4FH7 - chains A and B; structure by X-ray diffraction, 1.74 A resolution.

Chain A (and B):
Name: Dehaloperoxidase A
From: Amphitrite ornata
Notes: chain B of this document is another copy of the same molecule, construct and numbering; everything in this record applies to it too
UniProt: Q9NAV8 (Q9NAV8_9ANNE); residues 1-137 here correspond to UniProt positions 2-138 (UniProt number = residue number + 1)
Sequence (137 residues; each row starts with the number of its first residue):
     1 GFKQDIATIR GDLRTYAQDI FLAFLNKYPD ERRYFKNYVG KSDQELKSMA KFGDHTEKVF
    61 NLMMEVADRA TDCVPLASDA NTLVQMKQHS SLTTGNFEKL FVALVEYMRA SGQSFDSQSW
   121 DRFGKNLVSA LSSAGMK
Metal / ion sites: heme Fe near His89 (its only coordinating residue here)
Residues lining bound ligands:
  - heme (HEM): Phe24, Glu31, Tyr34, Phe35, Asp54, His55, Lys58, Val59, Leu62, Met63, Leu83, Met86, Gln88, His89, Leu92, Asn96, Phe97, Leu100, Phe101, Leu127
  - oxygen molecule (OXY): Phe21, Phe35, His55, Val59
  - 2,4,6-tribromophenol (TBP): Ile20, Phe21, Phe24, Phe35, Val59, Phe60, Met63, Leu100
From the paper describing this entry:
  - heme coordination: His89

Chain A / chain B interface:
Contacting residue pairs (11; chain A residue first):
  Thr71(A) with Val74(B); Asn126(B)
  Asp72(A) with Asp72(B); Val74(B); Arg122(B), salt bridge; Asn126(B), hydrogen bond
  Val74(A) with Thr71(B); Val74(B), hydrophobic
  Arg122(A) with Asp72(B), salt bridge
  Asn126(A) with Thr71(B); Asp72(B), hydrogen bond

In short:
Chain A and chain B each contribute 5 residues to their interface, with 2 hydrogen bonds and 2 salt bridges.
Among the polar pairs are Asp72(A)-Arg122(B) and Asp72(A)-Asn126(B). Bound to chain A: heme,
2,4,6-tribromophenol and oxygen molecule. From the paper: heme coordination by His89(A).
Chain A and chain B are both Dehaloperoxidase A (Amphitrite ornata); the structure, Structure of DHP A in
complex with 2,4,6-tribromophenol in 20% methanol, was determined by X-ray diffraction together with 4FH6 and
4ILZ from the same study.
